PDB entry 4BQW | X-ray diffraction, 1.79 A resolution | chain A

== Chain A ==
Protein: Egl nine homolog 1
Organism: Homo sapiens
Notes: EC 1.14.11.-; fragment: catalytic domain, residues 181-426
Reference sequence: Q9GZT9 (EGLN1_HUMAN); residue numbers follow UniProt; this construct covers 181-426
Sequence (252 residues; each row starts with the number of its first residue):
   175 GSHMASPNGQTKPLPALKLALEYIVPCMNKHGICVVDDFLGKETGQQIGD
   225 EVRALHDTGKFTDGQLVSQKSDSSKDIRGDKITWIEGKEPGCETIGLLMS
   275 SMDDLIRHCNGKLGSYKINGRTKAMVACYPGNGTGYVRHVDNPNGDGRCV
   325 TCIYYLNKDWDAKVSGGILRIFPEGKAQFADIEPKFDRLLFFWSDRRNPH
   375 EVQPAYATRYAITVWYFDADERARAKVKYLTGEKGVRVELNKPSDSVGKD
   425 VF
Unresolved in the structure: 175-187, 404-426
Construct notes: expression tag (175-180)
UniProt features mapped onto this chain:
  - region: V241 to I251 (Beta(2)beta(3) 'finger-like' loop)
  - binding site (Fe cation): H313, D315, H374
  - binding site (2-oxoglutarate): R383
  - modified residue (S-nitrosocysteine): C201, C208, C302, C323, C326
  - natural variant: P317 (P317R: In ECYT3), R371 (R371H: In ECYT3)
  - mutagenesis: C201 (C201A: Little change in enzyme activity), C208 (C208A: Little change in enzyme activity), R252 (R252A: Reduced C-terminal ODD domain (CODD) hydroxylation of HIF1A), D254 (D254A/K: Reduced C-terminal ODD domain (CODD) hxdroxylation of HIF1A), C266 (C266A: Little change in enzyme activity), C283 (C283A: Little change in enzyme activity), C302 (C302A: Slight increase in enzyme activity), Y303 (Y303F: No effect), C323 (C323A: Little change in enzyme activity), C326 (C326A: Slight increase in enzyme activity), R383 (R383A: Reduces enzyme activity by 95%)
Disulfide bonds: C201-C208
Bound ions: Mn2+: H313, D315, H374 (together with QNM)
Small-molecule neighbours: QNM (2-[(1-methyl-2-oxidanyl-4-oxidanylidene-quinolin-3-yl)carbonylamino]ethanoic acid): D254, I256, M299, A301, Y303, Y310, H313, D315, I327, Y329, L343, H374, V376, R383, A385, W389

== Summary ==
Bound to chain A: compound QNM. H313, D315 and H374 coordinate Mn2+. UniProt lists 3 Fe cation-binding
residues, residue binding 2-oxoglutarate R383 and 11 mutagenesis sites.
Chain A is Egl nine homolog 1 (Homo sapiens); the structure, HIF prolyl hydroxylase 2 (PHD2/ EGLN1) in complex
with Mn(II) and 2-(4-hydroxy-2-oxo-1,2-dihydroquinoline-3-carboxamido)acetic acid, was determined by X-ray
diffraction (same publication as 4BQX and 4BQY).
